Entry 2Q72 (X-ray diffraction, 1.70 A resolution); this record covers chain A.

[Chain A]
Name: Transporter
From: Aquifex aeolicus
Reference sequence: O67854 (O67854_AQUAE); residue numbers follow UniProt; this construct covers 1-513
Chain sequence (519 residues; row label = number of the first residue in the row):
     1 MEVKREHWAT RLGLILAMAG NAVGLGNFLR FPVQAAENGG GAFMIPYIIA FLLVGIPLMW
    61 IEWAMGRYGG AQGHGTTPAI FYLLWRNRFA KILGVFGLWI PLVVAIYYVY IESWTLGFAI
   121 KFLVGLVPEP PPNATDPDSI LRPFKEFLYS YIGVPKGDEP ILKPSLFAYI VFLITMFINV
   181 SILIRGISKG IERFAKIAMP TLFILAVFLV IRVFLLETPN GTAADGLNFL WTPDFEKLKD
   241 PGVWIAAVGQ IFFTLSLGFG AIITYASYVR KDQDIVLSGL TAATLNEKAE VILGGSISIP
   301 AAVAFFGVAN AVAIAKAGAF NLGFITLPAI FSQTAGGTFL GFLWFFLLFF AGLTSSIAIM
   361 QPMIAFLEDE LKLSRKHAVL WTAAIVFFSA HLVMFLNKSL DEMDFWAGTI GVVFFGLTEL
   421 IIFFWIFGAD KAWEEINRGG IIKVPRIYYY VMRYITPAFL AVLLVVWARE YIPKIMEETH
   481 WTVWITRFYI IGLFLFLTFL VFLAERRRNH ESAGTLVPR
Unresolved in the structure: 1-3, 133-134, 517-519
Construct notes: cloning artifact (514-519)
Bound ions: Na+ site 1: G20, V23, A351, T354, S355; Na+ site 2: A22, N27, T254, N286 (together with leucine)
Residues lining bound ligands:
  - Depramine (IXX; 3-(5H-dibenzo[b,f]azepin-5-yl)-N,N-dimethylpropan-1-amine), molecule 1: L25, L29, R30, V33, Q34, Y107, Y108, I111, F253, A319, F320, L400, D401, D404
  - Depramine (IXX), molecule 2: I178, S181, I182, R185, K189, G190, R193, F194, I197, F350, L353
  - leucine (LEU): N21, A22, G24, L25, G26, N27, V104, Y108, F253, T254, L255, S256, F259, S355, I359

[Overview]
Bound to chain A: leucine and Depramine. G20, V23, A351, T354 and S355 form the Na+ site 1. The Na+ site 2 is
built by A22, N27, T254 and N286.
Chain A is Transporter (Aquifex aeolicus); the structure, Crystal Structure Analysis of LeuT complexed with
L-leucine, sodium, and imipramine, was determined by X-ray diffraction (same publication as 2Q6H, 2QB4 and
2QEI).
